PDB entry 9JFZ | electron microscopy, 2.90 A resolution | chains A and R of the 5 polymer chains in the assembly

Chain A:
Protein: Guanine nucleotide-binding protein G(s) subunit alpha isoforms short
Source organism: Homo sapiens
UniProt: P63092 (GNAS2_HUMAN); aligned in 2 segments with insertions or deletions, so no single offset holds: 5-195 ~ UniProt 5-64; 204-384 ~ UniProt 204-394
Sequence (262 residues; each row starts with the number of its first residue; note: 131 numbers in that range are skipped by the numbering (no residue carries them; nothing is unmodelled there); numbers below 1 keep their minus sign (Met-8 is residue -8)):
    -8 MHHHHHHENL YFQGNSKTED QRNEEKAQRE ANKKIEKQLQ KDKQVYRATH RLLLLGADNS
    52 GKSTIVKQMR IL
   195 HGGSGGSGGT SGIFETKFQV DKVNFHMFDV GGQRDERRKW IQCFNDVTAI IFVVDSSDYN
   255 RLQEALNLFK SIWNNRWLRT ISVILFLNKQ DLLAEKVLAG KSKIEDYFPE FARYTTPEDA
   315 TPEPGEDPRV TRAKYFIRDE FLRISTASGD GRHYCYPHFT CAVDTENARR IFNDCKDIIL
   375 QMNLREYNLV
Not modelled in the structure: -8 to 8, 195-204
Differences from the reference sequence: initiating methionine (-8); expression tag (-7 to 4); engineered mutation Asp49 (Gly in P63092), Asn50 (Glu in P63092), Asp249 (Ala in P63092), Asp252 (Ser in P63092), Ala362 (Ile372 in P63092), Ile365 (Val375 in P63092), Lys370 (Arg380 in P63092), Leu374 (Gln384 in P63092), Gln375 (Arg385 in P63092), Asn377 (His387 in P63092), Glu380 (Gln390 in P63092), Asn382 (Glu392 in P63092), Val384 (Leu394 in P63092); linker (196-203)

Chain R:
Protein: G-protein coupled receptor 4
Source organism: Homo sapiens
UniProt: P46093 (GPR4_HUMAN); residue numbers follow UniProt; this construct covers 1-354
Sequence (374 residues; row label = number of the first residue in the row):
     1 MGNHTWEGCH VDSRVDHLFP PSLYIFVIGV GLPTNCLALW AAYRQVQQRN ELGVYLMNLS
    61 IADLLYICTL PLWVDYFLHH DNWIHGPGSC KLFGFIFYTN IYISIAFLCC ISVDRYLAVA
   121 HPLRFARLRR VKTAVAVSSV VWATELGANS APLFHDELFR DRYNHTFCFE KFPMEGWVAW
   181 MNLYRVFVGF LFPWALMLLS YRGILRAVRG SVSTERQEKA KIKRLALSLI AIVLVCFAPY
   241 HVLLLSRSAI YLGRPWDCGF EERVFSAYHS SLAFTSLNCV ADPILYCLVN EGARSDVAKA
   301 LHNLLRFLAS DKPQEMANAS LTLETPLTSK RNSTAKAMTG SWAATPPSQG DQVQEFLEVL
   361 FQGPHHHHHH HHHH
Not modelled in the structure: 1-7, 301-374
Disulfide bonds: Cys9-Cys258
Differences from the reference sequence: expression tag (355-374)
Swiss-Prot annotation at these positions:
  - region: Glu157 to Phe172 (Extracellular loop 2 (ECL2))
  - site: Glu145 (Required for activation), His155 (Proton sensing), His165 (Proton sensing), His269 (Proton sensing)
  - glycosylation (N-linked (GlcNAc...) asparagine): Asn3, Asn164
What the authors report for this chain:
  - mutagenesis - Y24A, Y24F, W73A, W73F, F77A: decreased signaling in response to NE52-QQ57
  - mutagenesis - F237A: decreased signaling
  - mutagenesis - D63N: decreased signaling in response to proton
  - mutagenesis - D161A, D161N, H165F, H241F, H269F, D282N: decreased signaling in response to pH
  - mutagenesis - H165A/H269A, H165F/H269F: abolished signaling
  - mutagenesis - H165A/H241A/H269A, H165F/H241F/H269F: abolished signaling in response to proton

How chain A and chain R interact:
Pairs across the interface - 29 pairs, chain A then chain R:
  Gln35(A) - Arg130(R)
  His41(A) - Leu123(R)
  Tyr348(A) - Ser213(R)
  Tyr350(A) - Ser213(R)
  Phe366(A) - Leu123(R)  hydrophobic
  Asp371(A) - Ser211(R)
  Asp371(A) - Val212(R)
  Asp371(A) - Ser213(R)
  Ile373(A) - Pro122(R)  hydrophobic
  Ile373(A) - Leu123(R)  hydrophobic
  Leu374(A) - Val119(R)
  Gln375(A) - Ser211(R)
  Gln375(A) - Thr214(R)  hydrogen bond
  Asn377(A) - Ala118(R)  hydrogen bond (side chain-backbone)
  Leu378(A) - Val119(R)  hydrophobic
  Tyr381(A) - Glu51(R)  hydrogen bond
  Tyr381(A) - Asp114(R)
  Tyr381(A) - Arg115(R)
  Tyr381(A) - Ala118(R)  hydrophobic
  Tyr381(A) - Arg129(R)  hydrogen bond
  Asn382(A) - Gln45(R)  hydrogen bond
  Asn382(A) - Arg115(R)
  Asn382(A) - Asn290(R)
  Leu383(A) - Val119(R)  hydrophobic
  Leu383(A) - Ile204(R)  hydrophobic
  Leu383(A) - Ile222(R)
  Val384(A) - Lys221(R)
  Val384(A) - Ile222(R)
  Val384(A) - Asn290(R)
Interface residues without a listed pair, chain A (17 interface residues in all): Lys370, Glu380
Interface residues without a listed pair, chain R (22 interface residues in all): Asn50, Leu52, Val208, Glu218

Summary:
The interface between chain A and chain R involves 17 residues on one side and 22 on the other; the contacts
include 5 hydrogen bonds. Polar pairs include Gln375(A)-Thr214(R), Asn377(A)-Ala118(R) and Tyr381(A)-Glu51(R).
From the paper: D161A, D161N and H165F of chain R, among others, reduce signaling in response to pH; Y24A,
Y24F and W73A of chain R, among others, reduce signaling in response to NE52-QQ57; 17 substitutions were
tested in all.
Chain A is Guanine nucleotide-binding protein G(s) subunit alpha isoforms short and chain R is G-protein
coupled receptor 4, both from Homo sapiens; the structure, Cryo-EM structure of intermediate state GPR4
complexed with miniGs/q in pH7.5, was determined by electron microscopy, deposited together with 8ZCE, 8ZCF,
9JFT, 9JFV, 9JFW, 9JFX, 9JHP and 9LGM.
